PDB entry 1M93 | X-ray diffraction, 1.65 A resolution | chains B and C of the 3 polymer chains in the assembly

# Chain B
Molecule: Serine proteinase inhibitor 2
From: Cowpox virus
Reference sequence: P07385 (SPI2_CWPXB); residue numbers follow UniProt; this construct covers 56-300
Sequence (245 residues; each row starts with the number of its first residue):
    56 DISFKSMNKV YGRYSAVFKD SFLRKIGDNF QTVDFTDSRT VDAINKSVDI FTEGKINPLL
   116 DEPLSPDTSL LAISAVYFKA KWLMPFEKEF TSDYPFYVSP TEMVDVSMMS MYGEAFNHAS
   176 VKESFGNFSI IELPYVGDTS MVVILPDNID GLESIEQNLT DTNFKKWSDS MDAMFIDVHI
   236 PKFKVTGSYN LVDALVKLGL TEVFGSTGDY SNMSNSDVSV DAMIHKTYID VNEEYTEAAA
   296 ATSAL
Differences from the reference sequence: engineered mutation Ser93 (Cys in P07385), Ser102 (Cys in P07385), Ser124 (Cys in P07385), Ser223 (Cys in P07385), Ser269 (Cys in P07385), Ser298 (Cys in P07385)

# Chain C
Molecule: Serine proteinase inhibitor 2
From: Cowpox virus
Reference sequence: P07385 (SPI2_CWPXB); residue numbers follow UniProt; this construct covers 301-341
Sequence (41 residues; each row starts with the number of its first residue):
   301 VADSASTVTN EFSADHPFIY VIRHVDGKIL FVGRYSSPTT N
Not modelled in the structure: 301-308, 340-341
Differences from the reference sequence: engineered mutation Ser304 (Cys in P07385), Ser313 (Cys in P07385), Ser336 (Cys in P07385)

# How chain B and chain C interact
Residue-residue contacts (86):
  Asp56(B) - His324(C)  salt bridge
  Phe59(B) - Leu330(C)  hydrophobic
  Phe59(B) - Phe331(C)  hydrophobic
  Val131(B) - Phe331(C)  hydrophobic
  Phe133(B) - Phe331(C)  hydrophobic
  Pro150(B) - Asp315(C)
  Phe151(B) - Ala314(C)
  Phe151(B) - Asp315(C)
  Phe151(B) - His316(C)
  Phe151(B) - Pro317(C)
  Phe151(B) - Tyr335(C)  hydrophobic
  Phe151(B) - Ser336(C)
  Phe151(B) - Pro338(C)
  Tyr152(B) - Asp315(C)  hydrogen bond (backbone-backbone)
  Tyr152(B) - His316(C)
  Tyr152(B) - Pro317(C)
  Val153(B) - Ser336(C)
  Val153(B) - Ser337(C)
  Val153(B) - Pro338(C)
  Val159(B) - Pro338(C)  hydrophobic
  Asp160(B) - Pro338(C)
  Val161(B) - Tyr335(C)
  Val161(B) - Pro338(C)  hydrophobic
  Met163(B) - Ala314(C)
  Met163(B) - Asp315(C)
  Ser184(B) - Phe312(C)
  Ile186(B) - Phe312(C)  hydrophobic
  Glu187(B) - Arg323(C)  salt bridge
  Asp193(B) - His324(C)  salt bridge
  Asp193(B) - Val325(C)  hydrogen bond (backbone-backbone)
  Thr194(B) - Arg323(C)
  Thr194(B) - His324(C)
  Thr194(B) - Val325(C)
  Ser195(B) - Val321(C)
  Ser195(B) - Ile322(C)
  Ser195(B) - Arg323(C)  hydrogen bond (backbone-backbone)
  Ser195(B) - Val325(C)
  Met196(B) - Val321(C)
  Val197(B) - Tyr320(C)
  Val197(B) - Val321(C)  hydrogen bond (backbone-backbone)
  Val197(B) - Arg323(C)
  Val198(B) - Phe312(C)
  Val198(B) - Phe318(C)  hydrophobic
  Val198(B) - Ile319(C)
  Ile199(B) - Phe318(C)
  Ile199(B) - Ile319(C)  hydrogen bond (backbone-backbone)
  Leu200(B) - Phe312(C)  hydrophobic
  Leu200(B) - Ser313(C)
  Leu200(B) - Ala314(C)  hydrophobic
  Leu200(B) - His316(C)
  Pro201(B) - His316(C)  hydrogen bond (backbone-side chain)
  Pro201(B) - Pro317(C)
  Asn203(B) - His316(C)
  Ile204(B) - His316(C)  hydrogen bond (backbone-side chain)
  Leu207(B) - Pro317(C)  hydrophobic
  Leu207(B) - Phe318(C)
  Leu207(B) - Ile319(C)  hydrophobic
  Leu207(B) - Arg334(C)
  Glu211(B) - Ile319(C)
  Glu211(B) - Arg334(C)  salt bridge
  Phe219(B) - Val321(C)  hydrophobic
  Phe219(B) - Arg323(C)
  Ser223(B) - Arg323(C)
  Met226(B) - Arg323(C)
  Phe230(B) - Asn310(C)  hydrogen bond (backbone-side chain)
  Ile231(B) - Asn310(C)
  Ile231(B) - Glu311(C)
  Ile231(B) - Phe312(C)
  Asp232(B) - Thr309(C)
  Asp232(B) - Asn310(C)  hydrogen bond (backbone-backbone)
  Asp232(B) - Glu311(C)
  Asp232(B) - Phe312(C)  hydrogen bond (backbone-backbone)
  Val233(B) - Phe312(C)
  His234(B) - Glu311(C)  salt bridge
  His234(B) - Phe312(C)  hydrogen bond (backbone-backbone)
  His234(B) - Ser313(C)
  His234(B) - Ala314(C)  hydrogen bond (backbone-backbone)
  Ile235(B) - Phe312(C)  hydrophobic
  Ile235(B) - Ala314(C)  hydrophobic
  Pro236(B) - Ala314(C)
  Pro236(B) - Phe318(C)
  Pro236(B) - Tyr335(C)
  Phe238(B) - Tyr320(C)
  Phe238(B) - Tyr335(C)  hydrophobic
  Ile284(B) - Tyr320(C)  hydrophobic
  Ala293(B) - Phe331(C)  hydrophobic
Also at the interface, not in a pair above, chain B (51 interface residues in all): Tyr149, Ile185, Tyr190, Leu214, Asp216, Lys239, Val240, Thr291, Ala294, Ala295
Also at the interface, not in a pair above, chain C (26 interface residues in all): Ile329, Thr339

# Summary
51 residues of chain B face 26 of chain C across their interface; the contacts include 12 hydrogen bonds and 5
salt bridges. Polar pairs include Asp56(B)-His324(C), Glu187(B)-Arg323(C) and Asp193(B)-His324(C).
Chain B is Serine proteinase inhibitor 2 and chain C is Serine proteinase inhibitor 2, both from Cowpox virus;
the structure, 1.65 A Structure of Cleaved Viral Serpin CRMA, was determined by X-ray diffraction together
with 1C8O from the same study.
